PDB entry 6SLJ | X-ray diffraction, 3.04 A resolution | chains B and A of the 6 polymer chains in the assembly

Chain B (and A):
Name: RagA protein
Source organism: Porphyromonas gingivalis (strain ATCC BAA-308 / W83)
Notes: chain A of this document is another copy of the same molecule, construct and numbering; everything in this record applies to it too
Reference sequence: Q7MXJ7 (Q7MXJ7_PORGI); residue numbers follow UniProt; this construct covers 21-1017
Sequence (997 residues; numbered 21 to 1017; the number before each row is that of its first residue):
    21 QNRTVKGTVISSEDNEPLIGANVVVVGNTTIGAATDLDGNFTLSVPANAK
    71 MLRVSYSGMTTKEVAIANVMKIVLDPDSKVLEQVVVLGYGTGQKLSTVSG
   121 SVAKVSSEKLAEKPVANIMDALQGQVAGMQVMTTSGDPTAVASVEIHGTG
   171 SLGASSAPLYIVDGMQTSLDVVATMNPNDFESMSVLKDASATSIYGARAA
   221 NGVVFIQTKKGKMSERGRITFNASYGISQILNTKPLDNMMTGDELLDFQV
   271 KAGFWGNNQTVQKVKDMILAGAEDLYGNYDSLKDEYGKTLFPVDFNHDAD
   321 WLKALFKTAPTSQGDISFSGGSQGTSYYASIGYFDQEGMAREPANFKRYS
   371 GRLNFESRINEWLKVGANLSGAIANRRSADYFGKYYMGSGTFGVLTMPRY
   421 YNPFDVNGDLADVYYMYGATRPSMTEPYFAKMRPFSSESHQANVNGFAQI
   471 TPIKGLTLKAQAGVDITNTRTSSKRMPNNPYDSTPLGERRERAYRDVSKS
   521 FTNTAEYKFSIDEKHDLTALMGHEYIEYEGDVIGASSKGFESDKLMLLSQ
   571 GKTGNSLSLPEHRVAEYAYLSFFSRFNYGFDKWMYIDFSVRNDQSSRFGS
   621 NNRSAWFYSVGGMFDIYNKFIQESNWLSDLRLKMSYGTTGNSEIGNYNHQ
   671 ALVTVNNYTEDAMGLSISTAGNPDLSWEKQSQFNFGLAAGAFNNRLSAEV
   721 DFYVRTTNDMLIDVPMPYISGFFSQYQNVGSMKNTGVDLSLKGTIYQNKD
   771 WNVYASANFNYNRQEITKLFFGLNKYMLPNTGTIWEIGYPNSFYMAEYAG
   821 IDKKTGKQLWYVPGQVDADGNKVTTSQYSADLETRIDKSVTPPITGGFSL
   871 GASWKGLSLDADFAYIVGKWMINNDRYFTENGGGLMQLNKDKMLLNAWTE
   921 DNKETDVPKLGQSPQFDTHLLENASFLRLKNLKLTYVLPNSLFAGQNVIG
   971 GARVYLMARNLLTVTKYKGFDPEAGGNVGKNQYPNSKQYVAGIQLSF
Unresolved in the structure: 21-114, 839-841 (chain A: 21-114, 837-841)
Residues lining bound ligands: 1,2-Distearoyl-sn-glycerophosphoethanolamine (3PE): Ala468, Ile470, Leu478, Lys479, Ala480, Phe521, Asn523, His543, Tyr545, Leu590

Chain B / chain A interface:
Pairs across the interface (115; chain B residue first):
  Arg236(B) with Ile379(A); Glu381(A), salt bridge
  Gly237(B) with Ile379(A)
  Phe338(B) with Leu383(A), hydrophobic; Val385(A), hydrophobic
  Ser342(B) with Ser342(A), hydrogen bond (side chain-backbone); Gln343(A)
  Gln343(B) with Ser342(A); Gln343(A), hydrogen bond
  Thr345(B) with Tyr347(A)
  Tyr347(B) with Phe375(A), hydrophobic; Ser377(A), hydrogen bond; Ile379(A)
  Leu373(B) with Leu389(A), hydrophobic
  Phe375(B) with Tyr347(A), hydrophobic
  Ser377(B) with Tyr347(A), hydrogen bond
  Ile379(B) with Arg236(A); Gly237(A); Ile239(A), hydrophobic; Phe338(A), hydrophobic; Tyr347(A)
  Asn380(B) with Arg236(A); Phe1017(A), hydrogen bond (side chain-backbone)
  Trp382(B) with Val968(A), hydrophobic
  Leu383(B) with Ile239(A), hydrophobic; Phe338(A), hydrophobic
  Val385(B) with Phe338(A), hydrophobic
  Leu389(B) with Leu373(A), hydrophobic
  Glu458(B) with Arg515(A), salt bridge
  His460(B) with Ile486(A); Asn488(A), hydrogen bond; Arg515(A), hydrogen bond; Val517(A)
  Ile486(B) with Ile393(A), hydrophobic; His460(A)
  Asn488(B) with His460(A), hydrogen bond; Asn488(A); Arg515(A), hydrogen bond (backbone-side chain)
  Arg490(B) with Arg515(A); Asp551(A), salt bridge; Ile553(A)
  Arg509(B) with His582(A)
  Glu511(B) with Ile553(A)
  Ala513(B) with Ala513(A), hydrophobic
  Arg515(B) with Glu458(A); His460(A), hydrogen bond; Asn488(A); Arg490(A)
  Val517(B) with His460(A)
  Asp551(B) with Arg490(A), salt bridge
  Ile553(B) with Arg490(A); Glu511(A); Leu568(A), hydrophobic
  Ala555(B) with Ala555(A), hydrophobic; Pro580(A), hydrophobic
  Ser556(B) with Pro580(A)
  Ser557(B) with Pro580(A)
  Glu561(B) with Met683(A)
  Leu565(B) with Val675(A), hydrophobic; Met683(A), hydrophobic; Leu685(A), hydrophobic
  Leu567(B) with His582(A); Val584(A), hydrophobic
  Leu568(B) with Ile553(A), hydrophobic; Pro580(A), hydrophobic; His582(A), hydrogen bond (backbone-side chain)
  Ser569(B) with Leu579(A); Pro580(A); His582(A)
  Gln570(B) with Thr674(A), hydrogen bond; Val675(A)
  Gly571(B) with Leu579(A)
  Lys572(B) with Leu579(A); Glu680(A); Asp681(A); Ala682(A)
  Thr573(B) with Leu579(A); Glu680(A)
  Gly574(B) with Glu680(A)
  Leu577(B) with Leu577(A), hydrophobic; Ser578(A); Leu579(A), hydrophobic
  Ser578(B) with Leu577(A)
  Leu579(B) with Ser569(A); Gly571(A); Lys572(A); Thr573(A); Leu577(A), hydrophobic
  Pro580(B) with Ala555(A), hydrophobic; Ser556(A); Ser557(A); Leu568(A), hydrophobic; Ser569(A)
  His582(B) with Arg509(A); Glu511(A); Leu567(A); Leu568(A), hydrogen bond (side chain-backbone); Ser569(A), hydrogen bond (backbone-side chain)
  Thr674(B) with Gln570(A), hydrogen bond
  Val675(B) with Leu565(A), hydrophobic; Gln570(A)
  Asn677(B) with Gly571(A)
  Glu680(B) with Lys572(A); Thr573(A); Gly574(A)
  Asp681(B) with Lys572(A)
  Ala682(B) with Glu561(A); Lys572(A)
  Met683(B) with Glu561(A); Leu565(A), hydrophobic; Lys572(A)
  Leu685(B) with Leu565(A), hydrophobic
  Asn967(B) with Trp382(A)
  Val968(B) with Trp382(A)
  Phe1017(B) with Asn380(A)
Other interface residues (no listed pair), chain B (63 interface residues in all): Ile239, Ile393, Thr489, Glu581, Val584, Val673
Other interface residues (no listed pair), chain A (62 interface residues in all): Thr345, Val484, Val673, Asn677

In short:
Chain B and chain A form an interface of 63 and 62 residues respectively, with 15 hydrogen bonds and 4 salt
bridges. Polar contacts include Arg236(B)-Glu381(A), Glu458(B)-Arg515(A) and Arg490(B)-Asp551(A). Bound to
chain B: 1,2-Distearoyl-sn-glycerophosphoethanolamine.
Both chains are RagA protein (Porphyromonas gingivalis (strain ATCC BAA-308 / W83)). Entry 6SLJ (Structure of
the RagAB peptide transporter) was determined by X-ray diffraction (same publication as 6SLI, 6SLN, 6SM3, 6SML
and 6SMQ).
